PDB entry 2OM7 | electron microscopy, 7.30 A resolution (low resolution: residue-level contacts below are approximate; hydrogen-bond / salt-bridge calls are withheld) | chains D and L of the 14 polymer chains in the assembly

[Chain D]
Molecule: 16S ribosomal RNA (H5)
Organism: Thermus thermophilus
Sequence (303 nucleotides; row label = number of the first residue in the row; note: 5 numbers in that range are skipped by the numbering (no residue carries them; nothing is unmodelled there)):
    52 GACAUGC
    64 AAGUCGUGCG GGCCGCGGGG UUUUACUCCG UGGUCAGCGG CGGACGGGUG AGUAACGCGU
   124 GGGUGACCUA CCCGGAAGAG GGGGACAACC CGGGGAAACU CGGGCUAAUC CCCCAUGUGG
   184 ACCCGCCCCU UGGGGUGUGU CCAAAGGGCU UUGCCCGCUU CCGGAUGGGC CCGCGUCCCA
   244 UCAGCUAGUU GGUGGGGUAA UGGCCCACCA AGGCGACGAC GGGUAGCCGG UCUGAGAGGA
   304 UGGCCGGCCA CAGGGGCACU GAGACACGGG CCCCACUCCU ACGGGAGGCA GCAGUU
Unresolved in the structure: 64-353

[Chain L]
Name: Elongation factor G
Organism: Thermus thermophilus
UniProt: P13551 (EFG_THETH); residues 1-691 here = UniProt positions 1-691
Chain sequence (691 residues; numbered 1 to 691; the number before each row is that of its first residue):
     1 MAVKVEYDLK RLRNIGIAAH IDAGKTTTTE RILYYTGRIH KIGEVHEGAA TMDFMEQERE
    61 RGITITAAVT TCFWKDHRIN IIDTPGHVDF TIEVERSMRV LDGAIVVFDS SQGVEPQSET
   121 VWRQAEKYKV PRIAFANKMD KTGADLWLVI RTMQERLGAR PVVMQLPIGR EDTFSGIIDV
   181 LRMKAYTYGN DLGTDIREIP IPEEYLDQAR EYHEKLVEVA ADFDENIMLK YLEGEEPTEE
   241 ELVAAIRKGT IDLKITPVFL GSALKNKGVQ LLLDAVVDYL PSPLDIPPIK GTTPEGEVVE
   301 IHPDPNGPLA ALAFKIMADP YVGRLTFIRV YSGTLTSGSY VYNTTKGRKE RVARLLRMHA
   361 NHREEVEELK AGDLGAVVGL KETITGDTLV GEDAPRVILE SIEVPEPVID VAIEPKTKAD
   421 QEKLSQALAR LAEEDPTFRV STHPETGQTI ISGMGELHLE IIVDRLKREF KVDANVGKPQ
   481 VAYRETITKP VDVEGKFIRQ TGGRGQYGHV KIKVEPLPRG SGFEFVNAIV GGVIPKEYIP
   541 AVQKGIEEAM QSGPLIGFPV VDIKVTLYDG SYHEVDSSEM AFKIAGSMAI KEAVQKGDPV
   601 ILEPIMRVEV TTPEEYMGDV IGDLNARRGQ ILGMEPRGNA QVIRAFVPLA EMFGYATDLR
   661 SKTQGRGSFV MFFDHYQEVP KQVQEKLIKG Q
Unresolved in the structure: 1-5, 40-67, 689-691
UniProt features mapped onto this chain:
  - binding site (GTP): Ala19 to Thr26, Asp83 to His87, Asn137 to Asp140

[Chain D / chain L interface]
Residue-residue contacts (8):
  A55(D) - Pro320(L)
  A55(D) - Tyr321(L)
  A55(D) - Val322(L)
  U56(D) - Arg354(L)
  U358(D) - Val322(L)
  U358(D) - Gly323(L)
  U358(D) - Lys381(L)
  U359(D) - Lys381(L)
Also at the interface, not in a pair above, chain D (5 interface residues in all): G57
Also at the interface, not in a pair above, chain L (7 interface residues in all): Arg324

[In short]
Chain D and chain L form an interface of 5 and 7 residues respectively. Curated annotation (UniProt) lists 17
GTP-binding residues on chain L.
Chain D is 16S ribosomal RNA (H5) and chain L is Elongation factor G, both from Thermus thermophilus; the
structure, Structural Basis for Interaction of the Ribosome with the Switch Regions of GTP-bound Elongation
Factors, was determined by electron microscopy.
